4L3C - chains A and m of the 3 polymer chains in the assembly; structure by X-ray diffraction, 2.64 A resolution.

[Chain A]
Protein: HLA class I histocompatibility antigen, A-2 alpha chain
Source organism: Homo sapiens
UniProtKB: P01892 (1A02_HUMAN); residues 1-276 here correspond to UniProt positions 25-300 (UniProt number = residue number + 24)
Chain sequence (276 residues; row label = number of the first residue in the row):
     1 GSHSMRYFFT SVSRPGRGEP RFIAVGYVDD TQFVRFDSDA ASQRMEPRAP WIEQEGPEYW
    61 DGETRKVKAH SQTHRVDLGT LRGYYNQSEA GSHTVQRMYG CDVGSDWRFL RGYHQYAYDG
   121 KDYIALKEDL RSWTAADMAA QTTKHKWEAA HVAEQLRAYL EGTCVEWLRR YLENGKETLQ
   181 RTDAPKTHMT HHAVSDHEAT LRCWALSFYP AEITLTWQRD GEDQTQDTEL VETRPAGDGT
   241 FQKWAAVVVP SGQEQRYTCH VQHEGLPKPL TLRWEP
Cystine bridges: Cys101-Cys164, Cys203-Cys259

[Chain m]
Protein: NY-ESO1 double mutant (1Y, 9V)
Chain sequence (9 residues; each row starts with the number of its first residue):
     1 YLLMWITQV

[How chain A and chain m interact]
Contacting residue pairs (36; chain A residue first):
  Met5(A) with Tyr1(m)
  Tyr7(A) with Tyr1(m), hydrogen bond (side chain-backbone); Leu2(m), hydrophobic
  Met45(A) with Leu2(m), hydrophobic
  Glu63(A) with Tyr1(m); Leu2(m), hydrogen bond (side chain-backbone)
  Lys66(A) with Tyr1(m); Leu2(m), hydrogen bond (side chain-backbone); Leu3(m); Met4(m)
  Val67(A) with Leu2(m)
  His70(A) with Leu3(m); Ile6(m)
  Thr73(A) with Ile6(m), hydrogen bond (side chain-backbone)
  His74(A) with Ile6(m)
  Asp77(A) with Gln8(m); Val9(m), hydrogen bond (side chain-backbone)
  Leu81(A) with Val9(m), hydrophobic
  Tyr84(A) with Val9(m), hydrogen bond (side chain-backbone)
  Arg97(A) with Ile6(m)
  Tyr99(A) with Leu2(m); Leu3(m), hydrogen bond (side chain-backbone)
  Tyr116(A) with Val9(m)
  Tyr123(A) with Val9(m), hydrophobic
  Thr143(A) with Val9(m), hydrogen bond (side chain-backbone)
  Lys146(A) with Gln8(m), hydrogen bond (side chain-backbone); Val9(m), hydrogen bond (side chain-backbone)
  Trp147(A) with Thr7(m); Gln8(m), hydrogen bond (side chain-backbone); Val9(m), hydrophobic
  Tyr159(A) with Tyr1(m), hydrogen bond (side chain-backbone); Leu2(m); Leu3(m), hydrophobic
  Thr163(A) with Tyr1(m)
  Trp167(A) with Tyr1(m)
  Tyr171(A) with Tyr1(m), hydrogen bond (side chain-backbone)
Interface residues without a listed pair, chain A (28 interface residues in all): Phe9, Tyr59, Thr80, Val152, Gln155
Interface residues without a listed pair, chain m (9 interface residues in all): Trp5

[Summary]
28 residues of chain A face 9 of chain m across their interface, with 13 hydrogen bonds. Polar contacts
include Tyr7(A)-Tyr1(m), Glu63(A)-Leu2(m) and Lys66(A)-Leu2(m).
Chain A is HLA class I histocompatibility antigen, A-2 alpha chain (Homo sapiens) and chain m is NY-ESO1
double mutant (1Y, 9V); the structure, Structure of HLA-A2 in complex with D76N b2m mutant and NY-ESO1 double
mutant, was determined by X-ray diffraction together with 4L29 from the same study.
